PDB entry 2QEX | X-ray diffraction, 2.90 A resolution | chains 0 and T of the 31 polymer chains in the assembly

[Chain 0]
Molecule: 23S ribosomal RNA
Organism: Haloarcula marismortui
Sequence (2772 nucleotides; each row starts with the number of its first residue; note: 151 numbers in that range are skipped by the numbering (no residue carries them; nothing is unmodelled there)):
     1 GUUGGCUACUAUGCCAGCUGGUGGAUUGCUCGGCUCAGGCGCUGAUGAAG
    51 GACGUGCCAAGCUGCGAUAAGCCAUGGGGAGCCGCACGGAGGCGAAGAAC
   101 CAUGGAUUUCCGAAUGAGAAUCUCU
   128 AACAAUUGCUUCGCGCAAUGAGGAACCCCGAGAACUGAAACAUCUCAGUA
   178 UCGGGAGGAACAGAAAACGCAAUGUGAUGUCGUUAGUAACCGCGAGUGAA
   228 CGCGAUACAGCCCAAACCGAAGCCCUCACGGGCAAUGUGGUGUCAGGGCU
   278 ACCUCUCAUCAGCCGACCGUCUCGACGAAGUCUCUUGGAACAGAGCGUGA
   328 UACAGGGUGACAACCCCGUACUCGAGACCAGUACGACGUGCGGUAGUGCC
   378 AGAGUAGCGGGGGUUGGAUAUCCCUCGCGAAUAACGCAGGCAUCGACUGC
   428 GAAGGCUAAACACAACCUGAGACCGAUAGUGAACAAGUAGUGUGAACGAA
   478 CGCUGCAAAGUACCCUCAGAAGGGAGGCGAAAUAGAGCAUGAAAUCAGUU
   528 GGCGAUCGAGCGACAGGGCAUACAAGGUCCCUCGACGAAUGACCGACGCG
   578 CGAGCGUCCAGUAAGACUCACGGGAAGCCGAUGUUCUGUCGUACGUUUUG
   628 AAAAACGAGCCAGGGAGUGUGUCUGCAUGGCAAGUCUAACCGGAGUAUCC
   678 GGGGAGGCACAGGGAAACCGACAUGGCCGCAGGGCUU
   716 GCCCGAGGGCCGCCGUCUUCAAGGGCGGGGAGCCAUGUGGACACGACCCG
   766 AAUCCGGACGAUCUACGCAUGGACAAGAUGAAGCGUGCCGAAAGGCACGU
   816 GGAAGUCUGUUAGAGUUGGUGUCCUACAAUACCCUCUCGUGAUCUAUGUG
   866 UAGGGGUGAAAGGCCCAUCGAGUCCGGCAACAGCUGGUUCCAAUCGAAAC
   916 AUGUCGAAGCAUGACCUCCGCCGAGGUAGUCUGUGAGGUAGAGCGACCGA
   966 UUGGU
   999 CCUGUCAAACUCCAAACUUACAGACGCCGUUUGACGCGGGGAUUCCGGUG
  1049 CGCGGGGUAAGCCUGUGUACCAGGAGGGGAACAACCCAGAGAUAGGUUAA
  1099 GGUCCCCAAGUGUGGAUUAAGUGUAAUCCUCUGAAGGUGGUCUCGAGCCC
  1149 UAGACAGCCGGGAGGUGAGCUUAGAAGCAGCUACCCUCUAAGAAAAGCGU
  1199 AACAGCUUACCGGCCGAGGUUUGAGGCGCCCAAAAUGAUCGGGACUCAAA
  1249 UCCACCACCGAGACCUGUCCGUACCACUCAUACUGGUAAUCGAGUAGAUU
  1299 GGCGCUCUAAUUGGAUGGAAGUAGGGGUGAAAACUCCUAUGGACCGAUUA
  1349 GUGACGAAAAUCCUGGCCAUAGUAGCAGCGAUAGUCGGGUGAGAACCCCG
  1399 ACGGCCUAAUGGAUAAGGGUUCCUCAGCACUGCUGAUCAGCUGAGGGUUA
  1449 GCCGGUCCUAAGUCAUACCGCAACUCGACUAUGACGAAAUGGGAAACGGG
  1499 UUAAUAUUCCCGUGCCACUAUGCAGUGAAAGUUGACGCCCUGGGGUCGAU
  1549 CACGCUGGGCA
  1561 UCGCCCAGUCGAACCGUCCAACUCCGUGGAAGCCGUAAUGGCAGGAAGCG
  1611 GACGAACGGCGGCAUAGGGAAACGUGAUUCAACCUGGGGCCCAUGAAAAG
  1661 ACGAGCAUAGUGUCCGUACCGAGAACCGACACAGGUGUCCAUGGCGGCGA
  1711 AAGCCAAGGCCUGUCGGGAGCAACCAACGUUAGGGAAUUCGGCAAGUUAG
  1761 UCCCGUACCUUCGGAAGAAGGGAUGCCUGCUCCGGAACGGAGCAGGUCGC
  1811 AGUGACUCGGAAGCUCGGACUGUCUAGUAACAACAUAGGUGACCGCAAAU
  1861 CCGCAAGGACUCGUACGGUCACUGAAUCCUGCCCAGUGCAGGUAUCUGAA
  1911 CACCUCGUACAAGAGGACGAAGGACCUGUCAACGGCGGGGG
  1964 UCUUAAGGUAGCGUAGUACCUUGCCGCAUCAGUAGCGGCUUGCAUGAAUG
  2014 GAUUAACCAGAGCUUCACUGUCCCAACGUUGGGCCCGGUGAACUGUACAU
  2064 UCCAGUGCGGAGUCUGGAGACACCCAGGGGGAAGCGAAGACCCUAUGGAG
  2114 CUUUACUGCAGGCUGUCGCUGAG
  2237 GACUCUCACUCCGGGAGGAGGACACCGAUAGCCGGGCAGUUUGACUGGGG
  2287 CGGUACGCGCUCGAAAAGAUAUCGAGCGCGCCCUAUGGCUAUCUCAGCCG
  2337 GG
  2344 GACCCGGCGAAGAGUGCAAGAGCAAAAGAUAGCUUGACAGUGUUCUUCCC
  2394 AACGAGGAACGCUGACGCGAAAGCGUGGUCUAGCGAACCAAUUAGCCUGC
  2444 UUGAUGCGGGCAAUUGAUGACAGAAAAGCUACCCUAGGGAUAACAGAGUC
  2494 GUCACUCGCAAGAGCACAUAUCGACCGAGUGGCUUGCUACCUCGAUGUCG
  2544 GUUCCCUCCAUCCUGCCCGUGCAGAAGCGGGCAAGGGUGAGGUUGUUCGC
  2594 CUAUUAAAGGAGGUCGUGAGCUGGGUUUAGACCGUCGUGAGACAGGUCGG
  2644 CUGCUAUCUACUGGGUGUGUA
  2667 GGUGUCUGACAAGAACGACCGUAUAGUACGAGAGGAACUACGGUUGGUGG
  2717 CCACUGGUGUACCGGUUGUUCGAGAGAGCACGUGCCGGGUAGCCACGCCA
  2767 CACGGGGUAAGAGCUGAACGCAUCUAAGCUCGAAACCCACUUGGAAAAGA
  2817 GACACCGCCGAGGUCCCGCGUACAAGACGCGGUCGAUAGACUCGGGGUGU
  2867 GCGCGUCGAGGUAACGAGACGUUAAGCCCACGAGCACUAACAGACCAAAG
  2917 CCAUCAU
Unresolved in the structure: 1-9, 2915-2923
Modified residues: 1MA (6-hydro-1-methyladenosine-5'-monophosphate) at position 628, OMU (o2'-methyluridine 5'-monophosphate) at position 2587, OMG (o2'-methylguanosine-5'-monophosphate) at position 2588, UR3 (3-methyluridine-5'-monophoshate) at position 2619, PSU (pseudouridine-5'-monophosphate) at position 2621
Metal / ion sites: Mg2+ site 1 near G28 (its only coordinating residue here); Na+ site 1: C40, G41, C443; Na+ site 2: G56, G61; Na+ site 3: G66, U107, U108; Mg2+ site 2 near U115 (its only coordinating residue here); Na+ site 4: C130, U146, G147; Na+ site 5 near C141 (its only coordinating residue here); Mg2+ site 3: C162, U2276; K+ site 1: C162, U163, U172; Mg2+ site 4: A165, A167, C168; Na+ site 6: A165, A166, A167; Mg2+ site 5: A166, G219; 64 more Na+ sites not listed; 88 more Mg2+ sites not listed; 1 more K+ sites not listed
Residues lining bound ligands: negamycin: U22, G24, U510, A511, C515, A516, U517, G518, U1338, G1339

[Chain T]
Name: 50S ribosomal protein L24P
Organism: Haloarcula marismortui
UniProt: P10972 (RL24_HALMA); residues 0-119 here correspond to UniProt positions 1-120 (UniProt number = residue number + 1)
Amino-acid sequence (120 residues; row label = number of the first residue in the row; numbering starts at 0):
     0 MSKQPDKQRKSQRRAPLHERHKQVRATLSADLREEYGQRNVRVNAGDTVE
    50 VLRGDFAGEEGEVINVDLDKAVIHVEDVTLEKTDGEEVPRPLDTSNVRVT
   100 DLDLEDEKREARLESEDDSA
Unresolved in the structure: 0
Metal / ion sites: Mg2+: Gln37, Leu112, Ser114, Asp117; Na+: Ser94, Asn95 (shared with U308(0), U335(0), C342(0) of chain 0)

[How chain 0 and chain T interact]
Contacting residue pairs (104; chain 0 residue first):
  U30(0) - Asp5(T)  hydrogen bond to the sugar
  U30(0) - Arg8(T)  salt bridge to the phosphate
  C31(0) - Asp5(T)  phosphate contact
  C31(0) - Arg8(T)  salt bridge to the phosphate
  C31(0) - Arg12(T)  salt bridge to the phosphate
  C31(0) - Arg13(T)  phosphate contact
  G32(0) - Lys9(T)  salt bridge to the phosphate
  G32(0) - Arg13(T)  salt bridge to the phosphate
  G79(0) - His20(T)  sugar contact
  G79(0) - Lys107(T)  hydrogen bond to the base
  G79(0) - Arg111(T)  salt bridge to the phosphate
  A80(0) - Arg41(T)  sugar contact
  A80(0) - Asn43(T)  hydrogen bond to the phosphate
  A80(0) - Asp105(T)  phosphate contact
  A80(0) - Arg111(T)  salt bridge to the phosphate
  G81(0) - Arg41(T)  salt bridge to the phosphate
  G81(0) - Asn43(T)  phosphate contact
  G81(0) - Ala44(T)  hydrogen bond to the phosphate
  G81(0) - Val65(T)  sugar contact
  G81(0) - Leu67(T)  phosphate contact
  C82(0) - Leu16(T)  phosphate contact
  C82(0) - Val65(T)  phosphate contact
  C82(0) - Leu67(T)  hydrogen bond to the phosphate
  C83(0) - Leu16(T)  phosphate contact
  C85(0) - Asp68(T)  phosphate contact
  C87(0) - Lys69(T)  hydrogen bond to the base
  A95(0) - Asp105(T)  base contact
  G97(0) - Asp105(T)  hydrogen bond to the base
  G97(0) - Glu106(T)  base contact
  G97(0) - Lys107(T)  base contact
  A99(0) - Leu16(T)  sugar contact
  A99(0) - His20(T)  hydrogen bond to the base
  C100(0) - Pro15(T)  sugar contact
  C100(0) - Leu16(T)  hydrogen bond to the sugar
  C100(0) - His17(T)  hydrogen bond to the sugar
  C101(0) - His17(T)  sugar contact
  C303(0) - Asp116(T)  sugar contact
  C303(0) - Asp117(T)  phosphate contact
  C303(0) - Ser118(T)  hydrogen bond to the phosphate
  G304(0) - Ser118(T)  phosphate contact
  A306(0) - Arg38(T)  salt bridge to the phosphate
  G307(0) - Arg38(T)  salt bridge to the phosphate
  U308(0) - Arg32(T)  salt bridge to the phosphate
  U308(0) - Arg38(T)  salt bridge to the phosphate
  U308(0) - Arg52(T)  hydrogen bond to the base
  U308(0) - Ser94(T)  base contact
  U308(0) - Asn95(T)  base contact
  U308(0) - Arg97(T)  salt bridge to the phosphate
  C309(0) - Arg97(T)  salt bridge to the phosphate
  G315(0) - Asp54(T)  hydrogen bond to the sugar
  A316(0) - Arg52(T)  phosphate contact
  A316(0) - Gly53(T)  phosphate contact
  A316(0) - Asp54(T)  sugar contact
  A317(0) - Arg52(T)  phosphate contact
  C318(0) - Arg52(T)  salt bridge to the phosphate
  A331(0) - Ser1(T)  base contact
  G332(0) - Lys2(T)  hydrogen bond to the sugar
  G332(0) - Gln3(T)  sugar contact
  G332(0) - Pro4(T)  sugar contact
  G332(0) - Gln7(T)  hydrogen bond to the base
  G333(0) - Pro4(T)  sugar contact
  G333(0) - Gln7(T)  sugar contact
  G333(0) - Arg8(T)  phosphate contact
  G333(0) - Gln11(T)  hydrogen bond to the sugar
  G334(0) - Arg8(T)  salt bridge to the phosphate
  G334(0) - Gln11(T)  sugar contact
  G334(0) - Ser94(T)  hydrogen bond to the base
  U335(0) - Asp92(T)  sugar contact
  U335(0) - Asn95(T)  hydrogen bond to the sugar
  G336(0) - Gly53(T)  base contact
  G336(0) - Asp54(T)  hydrogen bond to the base
  G336(0) - Arg89(T)  base contact
  G336(0) - Asn95(T)  phosphate contact
  C342(0) - Thr26(T)  phosphate contact
  C342(0) - Ser94(T)  hydrogen bond to the sugar
  C343(0) - Lys21(T)  sugar contact
  C343(0) - Arg24(T)  sugar contact
  C343(0) - Thr26(T)  hydrogen bond to the phosphate
  C343(0) - Asn39(T)  phosphate contact
  C344(0) - Lys21(T)  sugar contact
  C344(0) - Arg24(T)  salt bridge to the phosphate
  C344(0) - Asn39(T)  phosphate contact
  G345(0) - Lys21(T)  phosphate contact
  G446(0) - Ser1(T)  phosphate contact
  G446(0) - Lys6(T)  salt bridge to the phosphate
  A447(0) - Ser1(T)  hydrogen bond to the phosphate
  A447(0) - Lys2(T)  hydrogen bond to the phosphate
  A447(0) - Gln3(T)  base contact
  G448(0) - Lys2(T)  salt bridge to the phosphate
  G448(0) - Gln3(T)  hydrogen bond to the phosphate
  C483(0) - Arg89(T)  hydrogen bond to the base
  A484(0) - Leu79(T)  sugar contact
  A484(0) - Arg89(T)  hydrogen bond to the sugar
  A484(0) - Pro90(T)  sugar contact
  A485(0) - Pro90(T)  phosphate contact
  A486(0) - Leu79(T)  sugar contact
  A486(0) - Glu80(T)  hydrogen bond to the sugar
  A486(0) - Lys81(T)  salt bridge to the phosphate
  A486(0) - Val87(T)  phosphate contact
  G487(0) - Lys81(T)  phosphate contact
  G487(0) - Thr82(T)  hydrogen bond to the phosphate
  U488(0) - Thr82(T)  sugar contact
  A489(0) - Thr82(T)  base contact
  A489(0) - Asp83(T)  sugar contact
Interface residues without a listed pair, chain 0 (49 interface residues in all): G77, G78, A302, G504
Interface residues without a listed pair, chain T (56 interface residues in all): Ala25, Val42, Leu51, Asp66, Arg108

[Overview]
49 residues of chain 0 face 56 of chain T across their interface, with 28 hydrogen bonds and 20 salt bridges.
Among the polar pairs are G79(0)-Lys107(T), C87(0)-Lys69(T) and G97(0)-Asp105(T). Chain 0 binds negamycin. The
Na+ site 1 is built by C40(0), G41(0) and C443(0).
Chain 0 is 23S ribosomal RNA and chain T is 50S ribosomal protein L24P, both from Haloarcula marismortui; the
structure, Negamycin Binds to the Wall of the Nascent Chain Exit Tunnel of the 50S Ribosomal Subunit, was
determined by X-ray diffraction.
